Entry 1TK0 (X-ray diffraction, 2.30 A resolution); this record covers chains T and A of the 4 polymer chains in the assembly.

# Chain T
Molecule: 26-nt DNA strand
Sequence (26 nucleotides; each row starts with the number of its first residue):
   851 CCCGCTGGCA CTGGCCGTCG TTTTCG
Disordered / not traced: 851-852, 869-876
Modified / non-standard residues: 8OG (8-oxo-2'-deoxy-guanosine-5'-monophosphate) at position 854

# Chain A
Molecule: DNA polymerase
Organism: Enterobacteria phage T7
Notes: EC 2.7.7.7; engineered mutation(s): deletion 118-123
UniProt: P00581 (DPOL_BPT7); numbering as in UniProt; present here: 1-117, 124-704
Chain sequence (698 residues; row label = number of the first residue in the row; note: 6 numbers in that range are skipped by the numbering (no residue carries them; nothing is unmodelled there)):
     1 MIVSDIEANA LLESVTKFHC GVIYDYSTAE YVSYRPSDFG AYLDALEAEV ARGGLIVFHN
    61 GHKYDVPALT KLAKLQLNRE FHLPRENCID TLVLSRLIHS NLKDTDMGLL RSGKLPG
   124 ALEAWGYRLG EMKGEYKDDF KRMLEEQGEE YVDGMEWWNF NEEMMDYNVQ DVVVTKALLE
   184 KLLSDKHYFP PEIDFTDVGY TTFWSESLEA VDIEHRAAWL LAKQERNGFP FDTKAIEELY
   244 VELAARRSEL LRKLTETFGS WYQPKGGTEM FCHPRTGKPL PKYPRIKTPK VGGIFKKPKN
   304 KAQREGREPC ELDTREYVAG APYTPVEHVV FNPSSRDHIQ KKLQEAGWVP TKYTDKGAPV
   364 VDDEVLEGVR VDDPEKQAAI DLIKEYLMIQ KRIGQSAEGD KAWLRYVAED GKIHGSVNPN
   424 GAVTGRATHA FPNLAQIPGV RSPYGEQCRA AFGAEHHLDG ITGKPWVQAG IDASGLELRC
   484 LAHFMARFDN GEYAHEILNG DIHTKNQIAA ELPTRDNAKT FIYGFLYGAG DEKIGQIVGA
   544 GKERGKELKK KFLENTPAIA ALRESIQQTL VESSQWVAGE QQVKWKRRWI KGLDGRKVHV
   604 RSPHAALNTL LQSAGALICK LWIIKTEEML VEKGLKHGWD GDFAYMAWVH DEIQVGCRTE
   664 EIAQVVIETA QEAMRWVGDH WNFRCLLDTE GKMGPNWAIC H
Disordered / not traced: 302-307, 578-583
Metal / ion sites: Mg2+ site 1 near Asp5 (its only coordinating residue here); Mg2+ site 2: Asp475, Ala476, Asp654 (together with 2',3'-dideoxycytidine 5'-triphosphate); Mg2+ site 3: Asp475, Asp654 (together with 2',3'-dideoxycytidine 5'-triphosphate)
Ligand contacts: 2',3'-dideoxycytidine 5'-triphosphate (DCT): Arg429, Asp475, Ala476, Ser477, Gly478, Leu479, Glu480, His506, Arg518, Lys522, Thr523, Tyr526, Tyr530, Asp654
Reported in the primary citation:
  - binding site for the 26-nt DNA strand (chain T): Lys536
  - conformationally variable residues (side-chain flip): Lys536

# Interface between chain T and chain A
Pairs across the interface (50; chain T residue first):
  DC853(T) with Gly531(A), sugar contact; His607(A), stacking on the base
  8OG_854(T) with Thr523(A), base contact; Tyr526(A), base contact; Gly527(A), base contact; Tyr530(A), base contact; Gly531(A), sugar contact; Ala532(A), hydrogen bond to the sugar; Gly533(A), hydrogen bond to the phosphate; Lys536(A), base contact; Asn611(A), base contact
  DC855(T) with His607(A), salt bridge to the phosphate; Ala608(A), sugar contact; Asn611(A), sugar contact; Gln615(A), hydrogen bond to the base
  DT856(T) with Ala425(A), phosphate contact; Val426(A), phosphate contact; Arg429(A), base contact; Arg604(A), salt bridge to the phosphate; Gln615(A), hydrogen bond to the sugar
  DG857(T) with Gly424(A), phosphate contact; Ala425(A), phosphate contact; Val426(A), hydrogen bond to the phosphate; Thr431(A), phosphate contact; Gln439(A), base contact; Arg604(A), salt bridge to the phosphate
  DG858(T) with His432(A), sugar contact; Ala433(A), phosphate contact; Asn436(A), hydrogen bond to the sugar; Gln439(A), hydrogen bond to the base
  DC859(T) with Lys404(A), salt bridge to the phosphate; Ala433(A), phosphate contact; Phe434(A), hydrogen bond to the phosphate; Pro435(A), phosphate contact; Asn436(A), phosphate contact; Gln439(A), sugar contact
  DA860(T) with Gly397(A), phosphate contact; Gly402(A), phosphate contact; Asp403(A), hydrogen bond to the phosphate; Lys404(A), hydrogen bond to the phosphate; Ala405(A), phosphate contact
  DC861(T) with Ser337(A), phosphate contact; Gln393(A), hydrogen bond to the phosphate; Gly397(A), phosphate contact
  DT862(T) with Asn335(A), hydrogen bond to the phosphate; Ser337(A), sugar contact; Ser338(A), hydrogen bond to the phosphate
  DG863(T) with Ser338(A), hydrogen bond to the phosphate; Asp340(A), phosphate contact; His341(A), salt bridge to the phosphate
Other interface residues (no listed pair), chain A (41 interface residues in all): Lys394, Gln398, Glu401, Thr427, Ile540, Ser605

# In short
The interface between chain T and chain A involves 11 residues on one side and 41 on the other; the contacts
include 14 hydrogen bonds, 5 salt bridges and 1 aromatic stacking contact. Polar contacts include
DC855(T)-Gln615(A), DG858(T)-Gln439(A) and 8OG_854(T)-Ala532(A). From the paper: a binding site for the 26-nt
DNA strand (chain T) at Lys536(A); conformational variability at Lys536(A).
Here chain T is a 26-nt DNA strand and chain A is DNA polymerase (Enterobacteria phage T7). Entry 1TK0 (T7 DNA
polymerase ternary complex with 8 oxo guanosine and ddCTP at the insertion site) was determined by X-ray
diffraction, deposited together with 1T8E, 1TK5, 1TK8 and 1TKD.
